Entry 7EBC (X-ray diffraction, 2.30 A resolution); this record covers chains A and B of the 4 polymer chains in the assembly.

[Chain A (and B)]
Name: Isocitrate lyase
From: Saccharomyces cerevisiae
Notes: EC 4.1.3.1; chain B of this document is another copy of the same molecule, construct and numbering; everything in this record applies to it too
Reference sequence: P28240 (ACEA_YEAST); residues 1-557 here = UniProt positions 1-557
Sequence (563 residues; numbered -5 to 557; the number before each row is that of its first residue; numbers below 1 keep their minus sign (His-5 is residue -5)):
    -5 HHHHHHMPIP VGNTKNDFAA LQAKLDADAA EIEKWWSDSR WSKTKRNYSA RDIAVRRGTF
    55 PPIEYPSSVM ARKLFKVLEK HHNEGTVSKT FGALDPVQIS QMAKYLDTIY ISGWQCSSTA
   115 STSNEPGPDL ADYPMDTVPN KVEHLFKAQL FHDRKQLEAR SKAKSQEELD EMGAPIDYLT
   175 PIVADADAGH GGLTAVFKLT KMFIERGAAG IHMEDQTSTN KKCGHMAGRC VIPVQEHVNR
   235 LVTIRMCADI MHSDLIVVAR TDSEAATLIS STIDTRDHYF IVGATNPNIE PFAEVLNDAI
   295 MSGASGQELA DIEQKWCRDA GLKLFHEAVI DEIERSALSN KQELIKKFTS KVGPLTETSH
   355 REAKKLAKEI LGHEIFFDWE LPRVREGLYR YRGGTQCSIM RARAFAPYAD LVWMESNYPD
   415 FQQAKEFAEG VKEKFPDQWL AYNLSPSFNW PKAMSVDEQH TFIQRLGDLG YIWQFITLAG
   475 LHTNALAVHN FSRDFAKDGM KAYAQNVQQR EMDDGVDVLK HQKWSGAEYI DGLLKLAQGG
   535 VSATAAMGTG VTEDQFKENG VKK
Unresolved in the structure: -5 to 9, 534-557 (chain B: -5 to 9, 537-557)
Sequence notes: expression tag (-5 to 0)
Metal / ion sites: Mg2+ near Asp179 (its only coordinating residue here)
Curated features (UniProtKB/Swiss-Prot):
  - active site: Cys217 (Proton acceptor)
  - binding site (substrate): Ser106 to Trp108, Gly218, His219, Arg254, Asn437 to Ser441, Thr471
  - binding site (Mg(2+)): Asp179
  - modified residue: Thr53 (Phosphothreonine)
  - mutagenesis: Thr53 (T53A: Abolishes short-term enzyme inactivation by glucose addition), Lys216 (K216R: Reduces activity by 45%; when associated with L-220), Met220 (M220L: Reduces activity by 45%; when associated with R-216)

[How chain A and chain B interact]
Pairs across the interface - 203 pairs, chain A then chain B:
  Lys83(A) with Phe489(B); Ala490(B), hydrogen bond (side chain-backbone)
  Thr84(A) with Phe489(B)
  Phe85(A) with Val482(B), hydrophobic; Phe485(B), hydrophobic; Ser486(B)
  Asp89(A) with Asn478(B), hydrogen bond
  Pro90(A) with Ser112(B)
  Val91(A) with Thr113(B); Leu475(B), hydrophobic; Ala479(B), hydrophobic
  Gln92(A) with Asn478(B), hydrogen bond; Val482(B)
  Gln95(A) with Ala479(B); Val482(B); His483(B)
  Met96(A) with Ser486(B)
  Tyr99(A) with His483(B), hydrogen bond; Ser486(B); Arg487(B); Ala490(B)
  Trp108(A) with His515(B); Gln516(B), hydrogen bond; Ser519(B)
  Ser112(A) with Pro90(B); Trp518(B); Ser519(B)
  Thr113(A) with Val91(B); His138(B), hydrogen bond (backbone-side chain)
  Ser117(A) with Lys141(B)
  Asn118(A) with Asn134(B), hydrogen bond; Glu137(B), hydrogen bond; His138(B); Lys141(B)
  Glu119(A) with Lys141(B), salt bridge; Arg148(B), salt bridge
  Pro120(A) with Ala142(B), hydrophobic; Phe145(B)
  Gly121(A) with Phe145(B); Ser519(B)
  Pro122(A) with Ser519(B); Gly520(B); Ala521(B), hydrophobic; Ile524(B), hydrophobic
  Leu124(A) with Ile524(B), hydrophobic
  Asn134(A) with Asn118(B), hydrogen bond
  Glu137(A) with Asn118(B), hydrogen bond
  His138(A) with Thr113(B), hydrogen bond (side chain-backbone); Asn118(B)
  Lys141(A) with Ser117(B); Asn118(B); Glu119(B), salt bridge
  Ala142(A) with Pro120(B), hydrophobic
  Phe145(A) with Pro120(B), hydrophobic; Gly121(B)
  Arg148(A) with Glu119(B), salt bridge
  Cys217(A) with Ala521(B), hydrogen bond (side chain-backbone); Ile524(B), hydrophobic; Asp525(B)
  Gly218(A) with Asp525(B)
  Asn291(A) with Val535(B); Ser536(B), hydrogen bond (side chain-backbone)
  Ile294(A) with Gly534(B); Val535(B), hydrophobic
  Met295(A) with Val535(B), hydrophobic
  Arg379(A) with Gln532(B), hydrogen bond (side chain-backbone); Gly534(B), hydrogen bond (side chain-backbone); Ser536(B)
  Glu380(A) with Gln532(B)
  Leu438(A) with Met494(B), hydrophobic
  Pro440(A) with Tyr497(B); Gln502(B), hydrogen bond (backbone-side chain); His515(B)
  Ser441(A) with His515(B), hydrogen bond
  Phe442(A) with Gln502(B), hydrogen bond (backbone-side chain)
  Asn443(A) with Met506(B)
  Trp444(A) with Met494(B); Ala498(B), hydrophobic; Gln502(B), hydrogen bond (backbone-side chain)
  Pro445(A) with Ala498(B); Gln502(B); Gln503(B)
  Lys446(A) with Gln503(B), hydrogen bond
  Gln453(A) with Met494(B); Lys495(B); Ala498(B); Gln499(B), hydrogen bond
  His454(A) with Asp492(B), salt bridge; Lys495(B)
  Ile457(A) with Phe489(B), hydrophobic; Gly493(B)
  Ile470(A) with Phe485(B), hydrophobic; Phe489(B), hydrophobic; Met494(B), hydrophobic; Tyr497(B), hydrophobic
  Leu472(A) with His515(B)
  Ala473(A) with Phe485(B), hydrophobic
  Leu475(A) with Val91(B), hydrophobic; Val512(B), hydrophobic
  His476(A) with Tyr497(B); Val501(B); Glu505(B), salt bridge; Val512(B); Leu513(B); His515(B)
  Thr477(A) with Ala481(B); Phe485(B); Val501(B)
  Asn478(A) with Asp89(B), hydrogen bond; Val91(B); Gln92(B), hydrogen bond; Asn478(B)
  Ala479(A) with Val91(B), hydrophobic; Gln95(B); Val512(B), hydrophobic
  Leu480(A) with Asn500(B); Val501(B); Arg504(B); Glu505(B); Asp508(B)
  Ala481(A) with Thr477(B); Ala481(B), hydrophobic
  Val482(A) with Gln92(B); Gln95(B)
  His483(A) with Gln95(B); Tyr99(B), hydrogen bond; Asp508(B); Val510(B)
  Asn484(A) with Arg504(B); Asp508(B), hydrogen bond
  Phe485(A) with Phe85(B), hydrophobic; Ile470(B), hydrophobic; Ala473(B), hydrophobic; Thr477(B)
  Ser486(A) with Phe85(B); Met96(B); Tyr99(B)
  Arg487(A) with Tyr99(B); Asp508(B), salt bridge
  Phe489(A) with Lys83(B); Thr84(B); Ile457(B), hydrophobic; Ile470(B), hydrophobic
  Ala490(A) with Lys83(B), hydrogen bond (backbone-side chain); Tyr99(B)
  Asp492(A) with His454(B), salt bridge
  Gly493(A) with Ile457(B)
  Met494(A) with Leu438(B), hydrophobic; Trp444(B); Gln453(B); Ile470(B), hydrophobic
  Lys495(A) with Val450(B); Gln453(B)
  Tyr497(A) with Pro440(B); Ile470(B), hydrophobic; His476(B)
  Ala498(A) with Trp444(B), hydrophobic; Pro445(B); Gln453(B)
  Gln499(A) with Gln453(B), hydrogen bond
  Asn500(A) with Leu480(B)
  Val501(A) with His476(B); Thr477(B)
  Gln502(A) with Pro440(B), hydrogen bond (side chain-backbone); Phe442(B), hydrogen bond (side chain-backbone); Trp444(B), hydrogen bond (side chain-backbone); Pro445(B)
  Gln503(A) with Pro445(B); Lys446(B), hydrogen bond
  Arg504(A) with Leu480(B); Asn484(B)
  Glu505(A) with His476(B), salt bridge; Leu480(B)
  Met506(A) with Asn443(B)
  Asp508(A) with Leu480(B); His483(B); Asn484(B), hydrogen bond; Arg487(B), salt bridge
  Val510(A) with His483(B)
  Val512(A) with Leu475(B), hydrophobic; His476(B); Ala479(B), hydrophobic
  His515(A) with Trp108(B); Ser441(B); Leu472(B); His476(B)
  Gln516(A) with Trp108(B), hydrogen bond; Cys217(B)
  Trp518(A) with Ser112(B)
  Ser519(A) with Trp108(B); Ser112(B); Gly121(B); Pro122(B)
  Gly520(A) with Pro122(B)
  Ala521(A) with Pro122(B), hydrophobic; Cys217(B), hydrogen bond (backbone-side chain)
  Ile524(A) with Pro122(B); Leu124(B), hydrophobic
  Asp525(A) with Cys217(B); Gly218(B)
  Gln532(A) with Arg379(B), hydrogen bond (backbone-side chain); Glu380(B)
  Gly533(A) with Ile294(B)
Also at the interface, not in a pair above, chain A (98 interface residues in all): Leu88, Leu100, Ala114, Lys215, Val450, Lys491, Leu513, Leu528
Also at the interface, not in a pair above, chain B (98 interface residues in all): Leu100, Ala114, Lys215, Lys491, Leu528, Gly533

[Summary]
Chain A and chain B each contribute 98 residues to their interface; the contacts include 35 hydrogen bonds and
10 salt bridges. Polar pairs include Glu119(A)-Lys141(B), Glu119(A)-Arg148(B) and His454(A)-Asp492(B).
Chain A and chain B are both Isocitrate lyase (Saccharomyces cerevisiae); the structure, Crystal structure of
Isocitrate lyase-1 from Saccaromyces cervisiae, was determined by X-ray diffraction.
